9Q94 - chains C and D of the 14 polymer chains in the assembly; structure by electron microscopy, 5.80 A resolution (low resolution: residue-level contacts below are approximate; hydrogen-bond / salt-bridge calls are withheld).

Chain C:
Name: DNA-directed RNA polymerase subunit beta
Organism: Escherichia coli K-12
Notes: EC 2.7.7.6
UniProt: P0A8V2 (RPOB_ECOLI); residues 1-1342 here = UniProt positions 1-1342
Chain sequence (1342 residues; row label = number of the first residue in the row):
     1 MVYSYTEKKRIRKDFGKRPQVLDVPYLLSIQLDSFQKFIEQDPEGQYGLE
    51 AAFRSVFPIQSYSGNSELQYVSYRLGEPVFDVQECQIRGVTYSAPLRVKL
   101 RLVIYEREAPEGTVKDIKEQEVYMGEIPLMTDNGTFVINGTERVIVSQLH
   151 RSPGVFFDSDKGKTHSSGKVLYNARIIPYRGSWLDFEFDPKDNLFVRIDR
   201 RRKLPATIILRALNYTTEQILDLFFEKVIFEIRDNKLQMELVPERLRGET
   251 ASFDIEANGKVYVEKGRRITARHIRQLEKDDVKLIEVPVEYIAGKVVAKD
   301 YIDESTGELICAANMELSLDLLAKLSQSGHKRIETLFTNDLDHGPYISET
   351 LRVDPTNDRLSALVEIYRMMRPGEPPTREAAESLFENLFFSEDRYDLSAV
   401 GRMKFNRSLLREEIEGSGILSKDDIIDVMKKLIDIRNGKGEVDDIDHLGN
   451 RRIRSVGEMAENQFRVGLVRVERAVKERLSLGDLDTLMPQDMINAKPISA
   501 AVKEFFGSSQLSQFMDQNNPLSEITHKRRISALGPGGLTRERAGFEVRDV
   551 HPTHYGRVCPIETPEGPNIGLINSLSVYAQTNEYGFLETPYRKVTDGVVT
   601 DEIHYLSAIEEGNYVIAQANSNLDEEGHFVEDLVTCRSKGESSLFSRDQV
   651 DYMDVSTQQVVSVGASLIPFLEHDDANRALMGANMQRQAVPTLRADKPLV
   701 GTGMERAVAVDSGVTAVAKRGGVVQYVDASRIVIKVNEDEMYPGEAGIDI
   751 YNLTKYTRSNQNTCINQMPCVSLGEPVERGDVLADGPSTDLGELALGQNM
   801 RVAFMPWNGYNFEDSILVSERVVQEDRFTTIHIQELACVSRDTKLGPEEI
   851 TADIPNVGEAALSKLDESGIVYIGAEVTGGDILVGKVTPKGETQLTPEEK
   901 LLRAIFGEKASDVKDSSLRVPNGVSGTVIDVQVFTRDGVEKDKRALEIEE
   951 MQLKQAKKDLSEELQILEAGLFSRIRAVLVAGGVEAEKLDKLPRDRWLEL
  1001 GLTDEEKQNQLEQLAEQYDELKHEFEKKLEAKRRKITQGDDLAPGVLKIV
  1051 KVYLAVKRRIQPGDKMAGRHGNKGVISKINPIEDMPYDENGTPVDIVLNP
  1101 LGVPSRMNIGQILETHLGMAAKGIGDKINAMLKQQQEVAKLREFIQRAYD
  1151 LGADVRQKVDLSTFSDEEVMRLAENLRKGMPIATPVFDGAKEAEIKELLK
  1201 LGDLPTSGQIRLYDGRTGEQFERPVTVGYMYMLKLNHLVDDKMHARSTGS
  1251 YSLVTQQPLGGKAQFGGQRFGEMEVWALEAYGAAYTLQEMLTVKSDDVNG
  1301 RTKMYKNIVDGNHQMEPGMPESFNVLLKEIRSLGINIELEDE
Disordered / not traced: 1342
Swiss-Prot annotation at these positions:
  - modified residue (N6-acetyllysine): Lys-1022, Lys-1200
  - mutagenesis: Ile-561 (I561S: Resistant to antibiotics salinamide A and B), Ile-569 (I569S: Resistant to antibiotics salinamide A and B), Ala-665 (A665E: Resistant to antibiotics salinamide A and B), Asp-675 (D675A/G: Resistant to antibiotics salinamide A and B), Asn-677 (N677H/K: Resistant to antibiotics salinamide A and B), Leu-680 (L680M: Resistant to antibiotics salinamide A and B), Glu-813 (E813K: Disrupts the enzyme's active center)

Chain D:
Name: DNA-directed RNA polymerase subunit beta'
Organism: Escherichia coli K-12
Notes: EC 2.7.7.6
UniProt: P0A8T7 (RPOC_ECOLI); numbering as in UniProt (aligned over 1-1376)
Chain sequence (1376 residues; row label = number of the first residue in the row):
     1 MKDLLKFLKAQTKTEEFDAIKIALASPDMIRSWSFGEVKKPETINYRTFK
    51 PERDGLFCARIFGPVKDYECLCGKYKRLKHRGVICEKCGVEVTQTKVRRE
   101 RMGHIELASPTAHIWFLKSLPSRIGLLLDMPLRDIERVLYFESYVVIEGG
   151 MTNLERQQILTEEQYLDALEEFGDEFDAKMGAEAIQALLKSMDLEQECEQ
   201 LREELNETNSETKRKKLTKRIKLLEAFVQSGNKPEWMILTVLPVLPPDLR
   251 PLVPLDGGRFATSDLNDLYRRVINRNNRLKRLLDLAAPDIIVRNEKRMLQ
   301 EAVDALLDNGRRGRAITGSNKRPLKSLADMIKGKQGRFRQNLLGKRVDYS
   351 GRSVITVGPYLRLHQCGLPKKMALELFKPFIYGKLELRGLATTIKAAKKM
   401 VEREEAVVWDILDEVIREHPVLLNRAPTLHRLGIQAFEPVLIEGKAIQLH
   451 PLVCAAYNADFDGDQMAVHVPLTLEAQLEARALMMSTNNILSPANGEPII
   501 VPSQDVVLGLYYMTRDCVNAKGEGMVLTGPKEAERLYRSGLASLHARVKV
   551 RITEYEKDANGELVAKTSLKDTTVGRAILWMIVPKGLPYSIVNQALGKKA
   601 ISKMLNTCYRILGLKPTVIFADQIMYTGFAYAARSGASVGIDDMVIPEKK
   651 HEIISEAEAEVAEIQEQFQSGLVTAGERYNKVIDIWAAANDRVSKAMMDN
   701 LQTETVINRDGQEEKQVSFNSIYMMADSGARGSAAQIRQLAGMRGLMAKP
   751 DGSIIETPITANFREGLNVLQYFISTHGARKGLADTALKTANSGYLTRRL
   801 VDVAQDLVVTEDDCGTHEGIMMTPVIEGGDVKEPLRDRVLGRVTAEDVLK
   851 PGTADILVPRNTLLHEQWCDLLEENSVDAVKVRSVVSCDTDFGVCAHCYG
   901 RDLARGHIINKGEAIGVIAAQSIGEPGTQLTMRTFHIGGAASRAAAESSI
   951 QVKNKGSIKLSNVKSVVNSSGKLVITSRNTELKLIDEFGRTKESYKVPYG
  1001 AVLAKGDGEQVAGGETVANWDPHTMPVITEVSGFVRFTDMIDGQTITRQT
  1051 DELTGLSSLVVLDSAERTAGGKDLRPALKIVDAQGNDVLIPGTDMPAQYF
  1101 LPGKAIVQLEDGVQISSGDTLARIPQESGGTKDITGGLPRVADLFEARRP
  1151 KEPAILAEISGIVSFGKETKGKRRLVITPVDGSDPYEEMIPKWRQLNVFE
  1201 GERVERGDVISDGPEAPHDILRLRGVHAVTRYIVNEVQDVYRLQGVKIND
  1251 KHIEVIVRQMLRKATIVNAGSSDFLEGEQVEYSRVKIANRELEANGKVGA
  1301 TYSRDLLGITKASLATESFISAASFQETTRVLTEAAVAGKRDELRGLKEN
  1351 VIVGRLIPAGTGYAYHQDRMRRRAAG
Disordered / not traced: 1, 934-946, 1050-1056, 1068-1074, 1089-1096, 1127-1132
Swiss-Prot annotation at these positions:
  - binding site (Zn(2+)): Cys-70, Cys-72, Cys-85, Cys-88, Cys-814, Cys-888, Cys-895, Cys-898
  - binding site (Mg(2+)): Asp-460, Asp-462, Asp-464
  - modified residue: Lys-983 (N6-acetyllysine)
  - mutagenesis: Gln-504 (Q504P: Resistant to antibiotics salinamide A and B), Asn-690 (N690D: Resistant to antibiotics salinamide A and B), Met-697 (M697V: Resistant to antibiotics salinamide A and B), Ala-735 (A735T: Resistant to antibiotics salinamide A and B), Arg-738 (R738C/H/P/S: Resistant to antibiotics salinamide A and B), Ala-748 (A748E: Resistant to antibiotics salinamide A and B), Pro-758 (P758S/T: Resistant to antibiotics salinamide A and B), Phe-763 (F763C: Resistant to antibiotics salinamide A and B), Ser-775 (S775A: Resistant to antibiotics salinamide A and B), Ala-779 (A779T/V: Resistant to antibiotics salinamide A and B), Arg-780 (R780C: Resistant to antibiotics salinamide A and B), Gly-782 (G782A/C: Resistant to antibiotics salinamide A and B), 1 further mutagenesis entry in UniProt

How chain C and chain D interact:
Contacting residue pairs (67; chain C residue first):
  Glu-672(C) with Leu-767(D)
  His-673(C) with Phe-763(D)
  Ala-676(C) with Ala-779(D)
  Pro-806(C) with Ala-632(D); Ala-633(D)
  Trp-807(C) with Ala-633(D)
  Asn-808(C) with Pro-359(D); Phe-629(D); Ala-633(D)
  Gly-809(C) with Phe-629(D)
  Asp-814(C) with Asp-460(D); Phe-461(D)
  Val-1075(C) with Phe-461(D)
  Leu-1101(C) with Arg-731(D)
  Ile-1109(C) with Phe-763(D)
  Glu-1222(C) with Ser-635(D)
  Arg-1223(C) with Ser-635(D); Ala-637(D); Ser-638(D)
  Pro-1224(C) with Ser-638(D)
  Val-1225(C) with Ser-638(D)
  Thr-1226(C) with Val-639(D)
  Lys-1242(C) with Arg-352(D)
  Met-1243(C) with Arg-352(D)
  His-1244(C) with Ser-350(D); Gly-351(D); Arg-352(D)
  Ala-1245(C) with Ser-350(D)
  Arg-1246(C) with Asp-348(D); Tyr-349(D)
  Ser-1247(C) with Glu-375(D)
  Pro-1258(C) with Arg-346(D)
  Gly-1267(C) with Val-347(D)
  Gln-1268(C) with Arg-346(D); Val-347(D); Ser-350(D); Gly-351(D)
  Phe-1270(C) with Leu-343(D); Gly-344(D); Lys-345(D)
  Met-1273(C) with Thr-428(D)
  Ala-1277(C) with His-430(D); Arg-431(D)
  Ala-1280(C) with Arg-431(D)
  Gly-1282(C) with Gly-1360(D); Thr-1361(D)
  Ala-1284(C) with Ile-1357(D); Ala-1359(D); Gly-1362(D)
  Val-1309(C) with Gly-383(D)
  Arg-1331(C) with Pro-243(D)
  Ser-1332(C) with Pro-243(D)
  Gly-1334(C) with Leu-24(D); Ala-25(D)
  Ile-1335(C) with Ala-23(D); Ala-25(D)
  Asn-1336(C) with Ile-22(D); Ala-23(D); Leu-24(D)
  Ile-1337(C) with Lys-21(D)
  Glu-1338(C) with Ile-20(D); Lys-21(D)
  Leu-1339(C) with Phe-17(D); Ile-20(D)
  Glu-1340(C) with Phe-17(D); Asp-18(D); Ala-19(D)
Interface residues without a listed pair, chain C (59 interface residues in all): Asn-677, Glu-813, Ser-815, Gly-1063, Ser-1077, Pro-1104, Ser-1105, Arg-1269, Glu-1272, Glu-1279, Ala-1283, Lys-1294, Ile-1308, His-1313, Pro-1317, Pro-1320, Phe-1323, Asp-1341
Interface residues without a listed pair, chain D (63 interface residues in all): Leu-342, Ile-355, Val-357, Met-372, Leu-376, Pro-379, Ala-446, Thr-473, Leu-474, Glu-479, Gly-636, Gly-732, Gln-736, Gly-766, Thr-776, Val-917, Ile-1352, Val-1353, Gly-1354

Overview:
The interface between chain C and chain D involves 59 residues on one side and 63 on the other. Curated
annotation (UniProt) lists 7 mutagenesis sites on chain C; 8 Zn2+-binding residues, 3 Mg2+-binding residues
and 13 mutagenesis sites on chain D.
Here chain C is DNA-directed RNA polymerase subunit beta and chain D is DNA-directed RNA polymerase subunit
beta', both from Escherichia coli K-12. Entry 9Q94 (CryoEM structure of bacterial transcription intermediate
complex mediated by activator PspF containing nifH promoter DNA containing ...) was determined by electron
microscopy, deposited together with 9Q91, 9Q92, 9Q93, 9Q95, 9Q96, 9Q97 and 9Q98.
